5U72 - chains A and G of the 4 polymer chains in the assembly; structure by X-ray diffraction, 2.50 A resolution.

# Chain A
Protein: Major histocompatibility complex class I-related gene protein
Organism: Homo sapiens
UniProtKB: Q95460 (HMR1_HUMAN); residues 1-270 here correspond to UniProt positions 23-292 (UniProt number = residue number + 22)
Amino-acid sequence (271 residues; each row starts with the number of its first residue; numbering starts at 0):
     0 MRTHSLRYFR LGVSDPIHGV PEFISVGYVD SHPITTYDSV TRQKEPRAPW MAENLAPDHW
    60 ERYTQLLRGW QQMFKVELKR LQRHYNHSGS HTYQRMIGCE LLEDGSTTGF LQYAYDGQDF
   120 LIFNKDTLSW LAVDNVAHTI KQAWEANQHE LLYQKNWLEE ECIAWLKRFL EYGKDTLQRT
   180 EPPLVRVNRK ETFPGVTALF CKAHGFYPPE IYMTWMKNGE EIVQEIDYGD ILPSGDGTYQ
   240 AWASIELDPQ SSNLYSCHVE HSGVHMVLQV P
Not modelled in the structure: 17-18, 189-196, 222, 270
Differences from the reference sequence: initiating methionine (0); conflict Ser-261 (Cys283 in Q95460)
Disulfides: Cys-98/Cys-161, Cys-200/Cys-256
Reported in the primary citation:
  - contacts within the chain: Lys-43/His-58
  - binding site for 5-hydroxydiclofenac: Tyr-7, Lys-43, Tyr-62, Leu-66, Ile-96, Trp-156, Trp-164

# Chain G
Protein: MAIT T-cell receptor beta chain
Organism: Homo sapiens
Amino-acid sequence (245 residues; each row starts with the number of its first residue):
     1 NAGVTQTPKF QVLKTGQSMT LQCAQDMNHN SMYWYRQDPG MGLRLIYYSA SEGTTDKGEV
    61 PNGYNVSRLN KREFSLRLES AAPSQTSVYF CASSVWTGEG SGELFFGEGS RLTVLEDLKN
   121 VFPPEVAVFE PSEAEISHTQ KATLVCLATG FYPDHVELSW WVNGKEVHSG VCTDPQPLKE
   181 QPALNDSRYA LSSRLRVSAT FWQNPRNHFR CQVQFYGLSE NDEWTQDRAK PVTQIVSAEA
   241 WGRAD
Not modelled in the structure: 1, 245
Disulfides: Cys-23/Cys-91, Cys-146/Cys-211

# How chain A and chain G interact
Contacting residue pairs (17; chain A residue first):
  Arg-41(A) with Thr-54(G)
  Arg-61(A) with Tyr-48(G), hydrogen bond
  Gln-64(A) with Tyr-48(G); Ala-50(G); Thr-54(G), hydrogen bond; Thr-55(G), hydrogen bond (side chain-backbone); Asp-56(G)
  Arg-67(A) with Ser-51(G); Thr-54(G)
  Gly-68(A) with Ser-51(G)
  Met-72(A) with Asn-30(G)
  His-148(A) with Ser-101(G)
  Glu-149(A) with Glu-99(G); Gly-100(G), hydrogen bond (side chain-backbone); Ser-101(G), hydrogen bond
  Tyr-152(A) with Gly-98(G); Gly-100(G)
Also at the interface, not in a pair above, chain A (14 interface residues in all): Glu-60, Leu-65, Trp-69, Gln-71, Asn-146
Also at the interface, not in a pair above, chain G (15 interface residues in all): Gly-53, Trp-96, Thr-97, Gly-102

# Summary
14 residues of chain A face 15 of chain G across their interface; the contacts include 5 hydrogen bonds. Among
the polar pairs are Arg-61(A)/Tyr-48(G), Gln-64(A)/Thr-54(G) and Gln-64(A)/Thr-55(G). From the paper: a
binding site for 5-hydroxydiclofenac at Tyr-7(A), Lys-43(A) and Tyr-62(A) among others; contacts within the
chain involving Lys-43(A) and His-58(A).
Chain A is Major histocompatibility complex class I-related gene protein and chain G is MAIT T-cell receptor
beta chain, both from Homo sapiens; the structure, Structure of human MR1-5OH-DCF in complex with human MAIT
A-F7 TCR, was determined by X-ray diffraction (same publication as 5U1R, 5U16, 5U17, 5U2V and 5U6Q).
